PDB entry 6FQ8 | electron microscopy, 4.80 A resolution (low resolution: residue-level contacts below are approximate; hydrogen-bond / salt-bridge calls are withheld) | chains E and I of the 10 polymer chains in the assembly

[Chain E]
Protein: Histone H3.3C
From: Xenopus laevis
UniProt: P02302 (H3C_XENLA); residues 37-134 here correspond to UniProt positions 38-135 (UniProt number = residue number + 1)
Sequence (98 residues; numbered 37 to 134; the number before each row is that of its first residue):
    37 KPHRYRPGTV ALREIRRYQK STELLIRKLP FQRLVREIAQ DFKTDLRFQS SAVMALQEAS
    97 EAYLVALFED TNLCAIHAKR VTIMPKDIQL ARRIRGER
Unresolved in the structure: 37-39, 133-134
Sequence notes: conflict Ser86 (Arg87 in P02302)

[Chain I]
Molecule: 147-nt DNA strand
From: synthetic construct
Sequence (147 nucleotides; row label = number of the first residue in the row; numbers below 1 keep their minus sign (DA-73 is residue -73)):
   -73 ACAGGATGTA TATATCTGAC ACGTGCCTGG AGACTAGGGA GTAATCCCCT TGGCGGTTAA
   -13 AACGCGGGGG ACAGCGCGTA CGTGCGTTTA AGCGGTGCTA GAGCTGTCTA CGACCAATTG
    47 AGCGGCCTCG GCACCGGGAT TCTCCAG

[Chain E / chain I interface]
Pairs across the interface (22):
  Arg40(E) with DG10(I); DC11(I)
  Tyr41(E) with DG-66(I); DT9(I); DG10(I)
  Val46(E) with DT9(I); DG10(I)
  Ala47(E) with DT9(I)
  Arg49(E) with DG-66(I); DT-65(I)
  Arg53(E) with DT-65(I)
  Lys56(E) with DA-64(I)
  Arg63(E) with DG18(I)
  Lys64(E) with DG18(I)
  Leu65(E) with DA17(I); DG18(I)
  Pro66(E) with DA17(I)
  Arg69(E) with DA17(I)
  Arg83(E) with DA26(I); DG27(I)
  Lys115(E) with DC-2(I); DA-1(I)
Interface residues without a listed pair, chain E (19 interface residues in all): Arg42, Pro43, Gly44, Thr45, Glu50
Interface residues without a listed pair, chain I (13 interface residues in all): DA28

[In short]
19 residues of chain E face 13 of chain I across their interface.
Chain E is Histone H3.3C (Xenopus laevis) and chain I is a 147-nt DNA strand (synthetic construct); the
structure, Class 3 : translocated nucleosome, was determined by electron microscopy (same publication as 6FQ5
and 6FQ6).
